8B6J - chains H and a of the 24 polymer chains in the assembly; structure by electron microscopy, 2.80 A resolution.

Chain H:
Protein: Transmembrane protein, putative
Organism: Tetrahymena thermophila SB210
UniProt: I7M484 (I7M484_TETTS); numbering as in UniProt (aligned over 1-130)
Sequence (130 residues; numbered 1 to 130; the number before each row is that of its first residue):
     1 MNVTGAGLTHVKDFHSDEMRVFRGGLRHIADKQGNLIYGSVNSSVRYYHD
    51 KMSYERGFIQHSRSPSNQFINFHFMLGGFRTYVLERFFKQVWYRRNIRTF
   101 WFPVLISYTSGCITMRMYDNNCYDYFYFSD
Unresolved in the structure: 130

Chain a:
Protein: Peptidase M16 inactive domain protein
Organism: Tetrahymena thermophila SB210
UniProt: I7MGU2 (I7MGU2_TETTS); residue numbers follow UniProt; this construct covers 1-513
Sequence (513 residues; numbered 1 to 513; the number before each row is that of its first residue):
     1 MFGRISQRISKLARLQRAFSTLQKQAQSNVVKSERLQFSKARLTDFGELP
    51 QGEIPTALQYDRPCRVETLANGVRLAVEPSSVSPLAAVSVVVRAGTRQET
   101 LETSGVAQFVQRLVLRGTSKRNREQIEKELALLGGNLKVQVGRETTTYTL
   151 SVLPENVEKAVDFLGDILQNSVFNKQQVEAEKEAVYNNALSAQNDQQGLL
   201 LENIHFTAYRDHYFGQPTHGIRENLHNITDEVVKNFVKTNYVGSNFVVAA
   251 AGNVNSQAFLQAAEKAFGTVAQKDATTFVPNTEKPYFTPSYMTIRDDEMH
   301 NLNVGVFFEAPSWTDPDFFTINFFQRILGEYQADKYTGQHLNTSDRQYSL
   351 IHKELGNLPDVTIHKTHYLPYSDTGLFGSYFYGNEIFGNQMLFLSQMILS
   401 EYASYINQAEIYRARAKYFNELLAEQNSADIASSIATQVTYLNRRVPRSE
   451 VAKRISSLDSGLINRAATRWFWDKELAIVTWGPSHGLIAGSHYNRSIKRS
   501 TLGWYGNTHYYIV
Unresolved in the structure: 1-31
Ligand contacts:
  - 1,2-diacyl-sn-glycero-3-phosphocholine (PC1), molecule 1: A403, S404, T468, W472, Y505
  - 1,2-diacyl-sn-glycero-3-phosphocholine (PC1), molecule 2: D473, R495, R499, L502

Chain H / chain a interface:
Pairs across the interface - 69 pairs, chain H then chain a:
  R27(H) with G338(a), hydrogen bond (side chain-backbone); Q339(a); L341(a), hydrogen bond (side chain-backbone); N342(a)
  H28(H) with N342(a), hydrogen bond (backbone-backbone); T343(a)
  A30(H) with N357(a); P359(a), hydrophobic
  D31(H) with N357(a)
  K32(H) with N357(a), hydrogen bond (backbone-backbone); P359(a); F387(a); Y511(a), hydrogen bond (side chain-backbone); V513(a), hydrogen bond (side chain-backbone)
  Q33(H) with P359(a)
  N35(H) with I386(a); V513(a), hydrogen bond (side chain-backbone)
  L36(H) with P359(a), hydrophobic; D360(a); F387(a), hydrophobic
  Y38(H) with D360(a); N384(a), hydrogen bond; I386(a), hydrophobic
  S44(H) with V513(a)
  R46(H) with N389(a); H509(a), hydrogen bond (side chain-backbone); I512(a); V513(a)
  Y47(H) with I386(a)
  K51(H) with H485(a)
  S53(H) with R295(a), hydrogen bond; H485(a), hydrogen bond; I488(a)
  Y54(H) with R295(a); D297(a); E298(a), hydrogen bond
  E55(H) with R295(a), salt bridge; D297(a)
  R56(H) with R295(a); D296(a), salt bridge; D297(a); E298(a)
  G57(H) with R295(a)
  F58(H) with T293(a); I294(a); R295(a), hydrogen bond (backbone-backbone)
  I59(H) with M292(a), hydrophobic; T293(a)
  Q60(H) with Y291(a); M292(a); T293(a), hydrogen bond (backbone-backbone); S491(a), hydrogen bond
  H61(H) with R210(a), hydrogen bond; M292(a)
  S62(H) with S290(a); Y291(a), hydrogen bond (backbone-backbone); S491(a), hydrogen bond (side chain-backbone); H492(a); Y493(a), hydrogen bond (side chain-backbone)
  R63(H) with T288(a); P289(a); Y493(a)
  S64(H) with P289(a); E475(a), hydrogen bond; Y493(a)
  P65(H) with Y493(a)
  S66(H) with E475(a), hydrogen bond; K498(a)
  N67(H) with P289(a)
Also at the interface, not in a pair above, chain H (31 interface residues in all): L26, V45, H49
Also at the interface, not in a pair above, chain a (40 interface residues in all): F206, T337, G356, L358, A489

Summary:
The interface between chain H and chain a involves 31 residues on one side and 40 on the other; the contacts
include 21 hydrogen bonds and 2 salt bridges. Among the polar pairs are E55(H)-R295(a), R56(H)-D296(a) and
R27(H)-G338(a). Chain a binds 1,2-diacyl-sn-glycero-3-phosphocholine.
Chain H is Transmembrane protein, putative and chain a is Peptidase M16 inactive domain protein, both from
Tetrahymena thermophila SB210; the structure, Cryo-EM structure of cytochrome bc1 complex (complex-III) from
respiratory supercomplex of Tetrahymena thermophila, was determined by electron microscopy together with 8B6F
and 8B6H from the same study.
